PDB entry 2GTW | X-ray diffraction, 1.55 A resolution | chains A and C of the 3 polymer chains in the assembly

[Chain A]
Molecule: HLA-A*0201 heavy chain
Source organism: Homo sapiens
Notes: fragment: heavy chain
UniProtKB: Q9TQH5 (1A02_HUMAN); residues 1-275 here correspond to UniProt positions 25-299 (UniProt number = residue number + 24)
Amino-acid sequence (275 residues; each row starts with the number of its first residue):
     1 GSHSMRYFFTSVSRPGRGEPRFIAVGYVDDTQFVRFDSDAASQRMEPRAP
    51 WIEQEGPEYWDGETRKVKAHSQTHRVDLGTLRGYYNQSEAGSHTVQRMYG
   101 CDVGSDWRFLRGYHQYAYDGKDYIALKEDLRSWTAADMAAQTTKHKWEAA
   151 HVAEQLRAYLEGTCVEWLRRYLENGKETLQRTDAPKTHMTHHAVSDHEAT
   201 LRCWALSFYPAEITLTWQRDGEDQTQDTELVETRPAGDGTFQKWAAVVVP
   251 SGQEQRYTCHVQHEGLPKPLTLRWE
Disulfide bonds: Cys-101/Cys-164, Cys-203/Cys-259
Reported in the primary citation:
  - binding site for formate: Tyr-171

[Chain C]
Molecule: octapeptide from Melan-A/MART-1
UniProtKB: Q16655 (MAR1_HUMAN); residues 2-9 here correspond to UniProt positions 28-35 (UniProt number = residue number + 26)
Amino-acid sequence (9 residues; each row starts with the number of its first residue):
     1 LAGIGILTV
Construct notes: engineered mutation Leu-1 (Ala27 in Q16655)
Reported in the primary citation:
  - conformationally variable residues (side-chain flip): Leu-7

[Interface between chain A and chain C]
Residue-residue contacts (37):
  Tyr-7(A) / Leu-1(C)
  Phe-9(A) / Leu-1(C)  hydrophobic
  Met-45(A) / Leu-1(C)  hydrophobic
  Glu-63(A) / Leu-1(C)  hydrogen bond (side chain-backbone)
  Lys-66(A) / Leu-1(C)  hydrogen bond (side chain-backbone)
  Lys-66(A) / Ala-2(C)
  Lys-66(A) / Gly-3(C)
  Val-67(A) / Leu-1(C)
  His-70(A) / Ala-2(C)
  His-70(A) / Ile-6(C)
  Thr-73(A) / Ile-6(C)
  Thr-73(A) / Thr-8(C)
  Val-76(A) / Thr-8(C)
  Asp-77(A) / Thr-8(C)
  Asp-77(A) / Val-9(C)  hydrogen bond (side chain-backbone)
  Thr-80(A) / Val-9(C)
  Leu-81(A) / Val-9(C)  hydrophobic
  Tyr-84(A) / Val-9(C)  hydrogen bond (side chain-backbone)
  Arg-97(A) / Ile-6(C)
  Arg-97(A) / Leu-7(C)  hydrogen bond (side chain-backbone)
  Tyr-99(A) / Leu-1(C)
  Tyr-99(A) / Ala-2(C)  hydrogen bond (side chain-backbone)
  Tyr-99(A) / Ile-6(C)  hydrophobic
  Tyr-116(A) / Val-9(C)
  Thr-143(A) / Val-9(C)  hydrogen bond (side chain-backbone)
  Trp-147(A) / Leu-7(C)
  Trp-147(A) / Thr-8(C)  hydrogen bond (side chain-backbone)
  Trp-147(A) / Val-9(C)  hydrophobic
  Ala-150(A) / Leu-7(C)  hydrophobic
  Val-152(A) / Gly-5(C)
  Val-152(A) / Leu-7(C)  hydrophobic
  Gln-155(A) / Ile-4(C)
  Gln-155(A) / Gly-5(C)
  Leu-156(A) / Ile-4(C)
  Leu-156(A) / Gly-5(C)
  Tyr-159(A) / Leu-1(C)
  Tyr-159(A) / Ala-2(C)  hydrophobic
Interface residues without a listed pair, chain A (26 interface residues in all): His-114, Tyr-123, Lys-146

[Summary]
26 residues of chain A face 9 of chain C across their interface, with 8 hydrogen bonds. Among the polar pairs
are Glu-63(A)/Leu-1(C), Lys-66(A)/Leu-1(C) and Asp-77(A)/Val-9(C). The paper reports a binding site for
formate at Tyr-171(A); conformational variability at Leu-7(C).
Chain A is HLA-A*0201 heavy chain (Homo sapiens) and chain C is octapeptide from Melan-A/MART-1; the
structure, Human Class I MHC HLA-A2 in complex with the nonameric Melan-A/MART-1(27-35) peptide having A27L
substitution, was determined by X-ray diffraction together with 2GT9, 2GTZ and 2GUO from the same study.
